PDB entry 6F2N | X-ray diffraction, 1.15 A resolution | chain A

Chain A:
Name: Metallo-beta-lactamase type 2
Source organism: Bacillus cereus
Notes: EC 3.5.2.6
UniProt: P04190 (BLA2_BACCE); numbering as in UniProt (aligned over 31-257)
Chain sequence (227 residues; each row starts with the number of its first residue):
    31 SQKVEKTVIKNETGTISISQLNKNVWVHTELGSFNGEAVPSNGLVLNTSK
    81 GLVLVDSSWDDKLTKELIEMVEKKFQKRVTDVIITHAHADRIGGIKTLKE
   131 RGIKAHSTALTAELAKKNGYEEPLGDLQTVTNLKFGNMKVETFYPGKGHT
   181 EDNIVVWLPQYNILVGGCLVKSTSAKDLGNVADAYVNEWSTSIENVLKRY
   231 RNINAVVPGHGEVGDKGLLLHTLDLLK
Not modelled in the structure: 31-34, 64-67
Bound ions: Zn2+ site 1: H116, H118, H179 (together with CF8); Zn2+ site 2: D120, C198, H240 (together with CF8)
Ligand contacts: CF8 ((Z)-3-[2-(naphthalen-2-ylmethyl)phenyl]-2-sulfanyl-prop-2-enoic acid): V69, W89, H116, H118, D120, H179, C198, K201, N210, D213, H240

In short:
Bound to chain A: compound CF8. The Zn2+ site 1 is built by H116, H118 and H179. D120, C198 and H240
coordinate Zn2+ site 2.
Chain A is Metallo-beta-lactamase type 2 (Bacillus cereus); the structure, Crystal structure of BCII
Metallo-beta-lactamase in complex with KDU197, was determined by X-ray diffraction (same publication as 6EUM,
6EW3, 6EWE and 5JMX).
